Entry 4YIX (X-ray diffraction, 2.60 A resolution); this record covers chain A.

== Chain A ==
Name: Uncharacterized protein
Source organism: Trypanosoma brucei brucei (strain 927/4 GUTat10.1)
UniProtKB: Q57ZF2 (Q57ZF2_TRYB2); numbering as in UniProt (aligned over 1-668)
Amino-acid sequence (668 residues; each row starts with the number of its first residue):
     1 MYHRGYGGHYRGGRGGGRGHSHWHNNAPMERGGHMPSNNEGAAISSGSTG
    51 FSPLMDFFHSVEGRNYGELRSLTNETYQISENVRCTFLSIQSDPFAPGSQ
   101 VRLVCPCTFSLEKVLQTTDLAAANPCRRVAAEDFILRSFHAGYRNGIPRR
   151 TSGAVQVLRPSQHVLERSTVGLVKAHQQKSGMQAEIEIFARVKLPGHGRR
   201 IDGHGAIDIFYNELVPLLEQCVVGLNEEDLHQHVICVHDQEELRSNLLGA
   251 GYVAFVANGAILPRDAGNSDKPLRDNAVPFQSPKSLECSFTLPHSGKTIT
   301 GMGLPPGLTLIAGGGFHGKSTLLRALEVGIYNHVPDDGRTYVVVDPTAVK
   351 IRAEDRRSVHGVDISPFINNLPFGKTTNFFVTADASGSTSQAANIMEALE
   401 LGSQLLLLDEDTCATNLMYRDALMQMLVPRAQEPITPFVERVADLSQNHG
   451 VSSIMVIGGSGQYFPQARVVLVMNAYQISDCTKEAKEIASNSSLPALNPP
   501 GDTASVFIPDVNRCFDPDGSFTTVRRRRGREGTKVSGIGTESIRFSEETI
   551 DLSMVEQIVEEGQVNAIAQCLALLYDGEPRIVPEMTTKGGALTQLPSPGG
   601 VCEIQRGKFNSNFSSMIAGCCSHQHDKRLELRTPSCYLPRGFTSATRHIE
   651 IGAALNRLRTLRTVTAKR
Unresolved in the structure: 1-51, 175-184, 197, 494-504, 526-532, 603-608, 666-668
Differences from the reference sequence: conflict Glu242 (Val in Q57ZF2)
Ion coordination: Hg2+ site 1 near Cys105 (its only coordinating residue here); Hg2+ site 2 near Phe109 (its only coordinating residue here); Hg2+ site 3 near Cys126 (its only coordinating residue here); Hg2+ site 4 near Cys236 (its only coordinating residue here); Hg2+ site 5 near Cys413 (its only coordinating residue here); Hg2+ site 6 near Cys481 (its only coordinating residue here); Hg2+ site 7 near Phe515 (its only coordinating residue here); Mg2+ near Cys620 (its only coordinating residue here); Hg2+ site 8 near Cys621 (its only coordinating residue here); Hg2+ site 9 near Cys636 (its only coordinating residue here)
Residues lining bound ligands: ADP (adenosine-5'-diphosphate): Pro263, Arg264, Leu273, Asn276, Ala277, Val278, Gly314, Gly315, Phe316, His317, Gly318, Lys319, Ser320, Thr321, Arg324, Asp384, Ala385, Ser386, Ser388, Tyr476
From the paper describing this entry:
  - binding site for ADP: Gly315 to Ser320, Tyr476
  - self-association interface (contacts with another copy of this molecule); pairs are residue here / residue on that copy: Phe95-Phe95 (pi stacking), Arg199-Arg199
  - mutagenesis - S386E: unchanged binding to ADP

== Overview ==
Bound to chain A: ADP. From the paper: a binding site for ADP at Gly315 and Tyr476; S386E leaves binding to
ADP unchanged.
Chain A is Uncharacterized protein (Trypanosoma brucei brucei (strain 927/4 GUTat10.1)); the structure,
Structure of MRB1590 bound to ADP, was determined by X-ray diffraction, deposited together with 4YIY and 4YJ1.
